Entry 7M5V (electron microscopy, 2.90 A resolution); this record covers chain A.

Chain A:
Molecule: Polyamine-transporting ATPase 13A2
Organism: Homo sapiens
Notes: EC 7.6.2.-
Reference sequence: Q9NQ11 (AT132_HUMAN); residue numbers follow UniProt; this construct covers 1-1180
Chain sequence (1188 residues; numbered 1 to 1188; the number before each row is that of its first residue):
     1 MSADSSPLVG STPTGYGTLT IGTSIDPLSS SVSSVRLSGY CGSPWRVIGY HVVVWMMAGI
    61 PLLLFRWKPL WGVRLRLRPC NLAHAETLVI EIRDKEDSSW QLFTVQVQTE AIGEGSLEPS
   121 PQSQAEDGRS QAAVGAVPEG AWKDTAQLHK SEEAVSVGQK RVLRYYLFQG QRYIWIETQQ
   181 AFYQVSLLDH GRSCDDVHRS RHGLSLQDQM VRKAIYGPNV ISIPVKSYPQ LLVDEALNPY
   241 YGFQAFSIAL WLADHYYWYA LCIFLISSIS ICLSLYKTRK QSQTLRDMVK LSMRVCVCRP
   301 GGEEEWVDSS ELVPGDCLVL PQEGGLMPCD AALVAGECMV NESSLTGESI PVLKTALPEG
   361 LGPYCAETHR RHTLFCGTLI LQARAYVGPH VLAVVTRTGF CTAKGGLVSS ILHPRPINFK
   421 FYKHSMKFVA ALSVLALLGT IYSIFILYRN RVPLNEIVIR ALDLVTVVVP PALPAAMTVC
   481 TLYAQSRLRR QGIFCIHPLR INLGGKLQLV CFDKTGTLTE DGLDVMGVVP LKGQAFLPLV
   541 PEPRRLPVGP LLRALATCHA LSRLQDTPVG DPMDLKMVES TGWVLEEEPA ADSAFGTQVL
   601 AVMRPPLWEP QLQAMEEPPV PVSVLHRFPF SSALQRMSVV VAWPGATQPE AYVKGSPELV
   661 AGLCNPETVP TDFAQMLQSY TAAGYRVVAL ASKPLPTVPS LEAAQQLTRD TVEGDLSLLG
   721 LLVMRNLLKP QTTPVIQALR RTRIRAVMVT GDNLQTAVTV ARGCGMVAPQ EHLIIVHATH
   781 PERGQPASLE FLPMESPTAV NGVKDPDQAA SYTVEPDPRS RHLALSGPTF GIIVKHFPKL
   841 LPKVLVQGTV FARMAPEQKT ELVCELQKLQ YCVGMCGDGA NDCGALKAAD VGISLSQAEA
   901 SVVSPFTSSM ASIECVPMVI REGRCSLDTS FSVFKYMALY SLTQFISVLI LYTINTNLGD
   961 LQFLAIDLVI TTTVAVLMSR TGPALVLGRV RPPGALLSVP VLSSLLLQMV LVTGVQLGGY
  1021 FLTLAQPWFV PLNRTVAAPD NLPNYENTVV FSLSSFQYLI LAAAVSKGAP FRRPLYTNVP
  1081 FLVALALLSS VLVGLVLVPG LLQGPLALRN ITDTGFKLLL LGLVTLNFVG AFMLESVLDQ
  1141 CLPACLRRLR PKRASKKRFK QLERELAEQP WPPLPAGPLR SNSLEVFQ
Disordered / not traced: 1-34, 42-44, 95-100, 113-160, 587-590, 698-706, 797-819, 1174-1188
Covalently attached groups: N-acetylglucosamine (NAG) linked to Asn1033
Construct notes: expression tag (1181-1188)
Bound ions: Mg2+: Asp513, Thr515 (together with AMP-PNP)
Residues lining bound ligands:
  - 1-dodecanol (1DO), molecule 1: Trp258, Leu961, Leu964, Gly1104
  - 1-dodecanol (1DO), molecule 2: Ser425, Val429, Leu432, Val468, Leu473, Met477, Phe934, Ala938, Ser941, Leu996
  - 1-dodecanol (1DO), molecule 3: Tyr442, Ile950, Thr953, Ile954, Leu1017, Tyr1020, Phe1021, Leu1024
  - 1-dodecanol (1DO), molecule 4: Leu964, Ala965, Val969, Leu1102
  - AMP-PNP (ANP; phosphoaminophosphonic acid-adenylate ester): Asp513, Lys514, Thr515, Asp571, Met573, Asp574, Phe630, Ser632, Gln635, Arg636, Met637, Lys654, Gly655, Ser656, Arg686, Val687, Val688, Val749, Thr750, Gly751, Asp752, Asn753, Arg853, Lys859, Asn881
  - EUJ ((2R)-3-{[(S)-hydroxy{[(1S,2R,3R,4S,5S,6R)-2,4,6-trihydroxy-3,5-bis(phosphonooxy)cyclohexyl]oxy}phosphoryl]oxy}propane-1,2-diyl dioctanoate): Lys420, His424, Pro993, Gly994, Ala995, Leu997, Arg1150, Lys1152, Ala1154, Lys1157, Lys1160
Swiss-Prot annotation at these positions:
  - active site: Asp513 (4-aspartylphosphate intermediate)
  - binding site (Mg(2+)): Asp878, Asp882
  - modified residue: Ser151 (Phosphoserine)
  - glycosylation (N-linked (GlcNAc...) asparagine): Asn1033, Asn1110
  - natural variant: Thr12 (T12M: In KRS; uncertain significance), Phe182 (F182L: In KRS), Ile441 (I441F: In KRS; uncertain significance), Gly504 (G504R: In KRS), Thr517 (T517I: In SPG78), Gly522 (G522V: In KRS; uncertain significance), Gly533 (G533R: In KRS; uncertain significance), Ala746 (A746T: In KRS), Met854 (M854R: In KRS), Gly877 (G877R: In KRS), Leu927 (L927P: In SPG78; uncertain significance), Leu1059 (L1059R: In KRS), 1 further natural variant entry in UniProt
  - mutagenesis: Gly59 (G59A: No effect on lipid binding), Arg66 to Lys68 (Reduces lipid binding), Arg74 to Arg78 (Reduces lipid binding), Lys160 to Arg164 (Reduces lipid binding), Glu348 (E348A: Autophosphorylated but displays limited spermine-induced ATPase activity and lacks spermine-induced dephosphorylation), Ala472 (A472V: Reduced spermine-induced ATPase activity and lack of spermine-induced dephosphorylation), Asp513 (D513N: Loss of ATPase function, autophosphorylation and protection against mitochondrial stress), Asp967 (D967N: Reduced spermine-induced ATPase activity), Asn1033 (N1033A: Abolishes glycosylation), Lys1067 (K1067A: Reduced spermine-induced ATPase activity)
What the authors report for this chain:
  - catalytic residues: Asp513 (proposed by the authors, not directly observed)
  - contacts within the chain: Tyr240-Pro474, Trp251-Phe963 (hydrophobic contact), Tyr259-Asp967, Tyr940-Asp967 (hydrogen bond), Gln944-Asp967

Overview:
Ligands of chain A: 4 copies of 1-dodecanol, AMP-PNP and compound EUJ. Covalently linked N-acetylglucosamine:
at Asn1033. Asp513 and Thr515 coordinate Mg2+. Curated annotation (UniProt) lists active-site residue Asp513,
Mg2+-binding residues Asp878 and Asp882 and 20 mutagenesis sites. From the paper: the catalytic residue
Asp513; contacts within the chain involving Tyr240, Pro474 and Trp251 among others.
Chain A is Polyamine-transporting ATPase 13A2 (Homo sapiens); the structure, human ATP13A2 in the AMPPNP-bound
occluded state, was determined by electron microscopy together with 7M5X and 7M5Y from the same study.
